2ICF - chains A and B of the 3 polymer chains in the assembly; structure by X-ray diffraction, 4.10 A resolution (low resolution: residue-level contacts below are approximate; hydrogen-bond / salt-bridge calls are withheld).

== Chain A ==
Protein: Complement C3 beta chain
Organism: Homo sapiens
UniProt: P01024 (CO3_HUMAN); residues 1-642 here correspond to UniProt positions 23-664 (UniProt number = residue number + 22)
Sequence (642 residues; numbered 1 to 642; the number before each row is that of its first residue):
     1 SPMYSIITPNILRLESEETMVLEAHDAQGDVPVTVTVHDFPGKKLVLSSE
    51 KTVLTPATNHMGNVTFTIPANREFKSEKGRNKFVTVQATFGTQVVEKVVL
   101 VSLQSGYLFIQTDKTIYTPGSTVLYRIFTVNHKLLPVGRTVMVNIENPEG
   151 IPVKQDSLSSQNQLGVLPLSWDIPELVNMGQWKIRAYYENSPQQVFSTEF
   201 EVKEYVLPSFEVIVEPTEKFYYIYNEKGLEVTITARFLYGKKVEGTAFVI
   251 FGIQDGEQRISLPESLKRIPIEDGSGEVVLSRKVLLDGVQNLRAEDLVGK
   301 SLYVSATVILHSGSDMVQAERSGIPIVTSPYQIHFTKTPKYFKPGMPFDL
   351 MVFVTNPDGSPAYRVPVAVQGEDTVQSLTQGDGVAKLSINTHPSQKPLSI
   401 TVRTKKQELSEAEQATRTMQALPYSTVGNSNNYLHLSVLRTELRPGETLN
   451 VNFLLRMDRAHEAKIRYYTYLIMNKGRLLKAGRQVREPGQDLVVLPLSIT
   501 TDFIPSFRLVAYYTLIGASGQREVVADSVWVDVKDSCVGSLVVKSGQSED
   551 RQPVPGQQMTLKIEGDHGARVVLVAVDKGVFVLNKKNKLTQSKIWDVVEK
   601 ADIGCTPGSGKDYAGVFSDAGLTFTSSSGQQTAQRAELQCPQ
Swiss-Prot annotation at these positions:
  - site: S519, G520 (Microbial infection: Cleavage)
  - modified residue (Phosphoserine): S16, S48, S275, S281
  - glycosylation: N63 (N-linked (GlcNAc...) asparagine)
Cystine bridges: C605-C640
Covalent attachments: N-acetylglucosamine (NAG) linked to N63
Ion coordination: Ca2+: P505, D532, V533, D535

== Chain B ==
Protein: Complement C3 alpha chain
Organism: Homo sapiens
UniProt: P01024 (CO3_HUMAN); residues 727-1641 here correspond to UniProt positions 749-1663 (UniProt number = residue number + 22)
Sequence (915 residues; numbered 727 to 1641; the number before each row is that of its first residue):
   727 SNLDEDIIAEENIVSRSEFPESWLWNVEDLKEPPKNGISTKLMNIFLKDS
   777 ITTWEILAVSMSDKKGICVADPFEVTVMQDFFIDLRLPYSVVRNEQVEIR
   827 AVLYNYRQNQELKVRVELLHNPAFCSLATTKRRHQQTVTIPPKSSLSVPY
   877 VIVPLKTGLQEVEVKAAVYHHFISDGVRKSLKVVPEGIRMNKTVAVRTLD
   927 PERLGREGVQKEDIPPADLSDQVPDTESETRILLQGTPVAQMTEDAVDAE
   977 RLKHLIVTPSGCGEQNMIGMTPTVIAVHYLDETEQWEKFGLEKRQGALEL
  1027 IKKGYTQQLAFRQPSSAFAAFVKRAPSTWLTAYVVKVFSLAVNLIAIDSQ
  1077 VLCGAVKWLILEKQKPDGVFQEDAPVIHQEMIGGLRNNNEKDMALTAFVL
  1127 ISLQEAKDICEEQVNSLPGSITKAGDFLEANYMNLQRSYTVAIAGYALAQ
  1177 MGRLKGPLLNKFLTTAKDKNRWEDPGKQLYNVEATSYALLALLQLKDFDF
  1227 VPPVVRWLNEQRYYGGGYGSTQATFMVFQALAQYQKDAPDHQELNLDVSL
  1277 QLPSRSSKITHRIHWESASLLRSEETKENEGFTVTAEGKGQGTLSVVTMY
  1327 HAKAKDQLTCNKFDLKVTIKPAPETEKRPQDAKNTMILEICTRYRGDQDA
  1377 TMSILDISMMTGFAPDTDDLKQLANGVDRYISKYELDKAFSDRNTLIIYL
  1427 DKVSHSEDDCLAFKVHQYFNVELIQPGAVKVYAYYNLEESCTRFYHPEKE
  1477 DGKLNKLCRDELCRCAEENCFIQKSDDKVTLEERLDKACEPGVDYVYKTR
  1527 LVKVQLSNDFDEYIMAIEQTIKSGSDEVQVGQQRTFISPIKCREALKLEE
  1577 KKHYLMWGLSSDFWGEKPNLSYIIGKDTWVEHWPEEDECQDEENQKQCQD
  1627 LGAFTESMVVFGCPN
Not modelled in the structure: 727-729, 1352-1358, 1501-1502
Modified positions: N917 (glycosylation site)
Swiss-Prot annotation at these positions:
  - region: E1612 to F1637 (Interaction with CFP/properdin)
  - site: R932, E933 (Cleavage), R1281, S1282 (Cleavage), R1298, S1299 (Cleavage), N1641 (Coordinates Mg(2+) for interaction with Complement factor B Bb fragment (CFB))
  - modified residue (Phosphoserine): S946, S1299, S1551
  - glycosylation (N-linked (GlcNAc...) asparagine): N917, N1595
  - cross-link: C988 to Q991 (Isoglutamyl cysteine thioester (Cys-Gln))
Cystine bridges: C1079-C1136, C1336-C1467, C1367-C1436, C1484-C1489, C1615-C1624
Residues lining bound ligands: N-acetylglucosamine (NAG; 2-acetamido-2-deoxy-beta-D-glucopyranose): R915, N917, V1323, M1325

== How chain A and chain B interact ==
Residue-residue contacts - 192 pairs, chain A then chain B:
  F40(A) - L1017(B)
  P41(A) - E1010(B)
  P41(A) - R1020(B)
  E77(A) - E1010(B)
  R80(A) - E1013(B)
  N81(A) - E1013(B)
  F83(A) - E1013(B)
  F83(A) - L1017(B)
  E96(A) - Q1021(B)
  V98(A) - L1017(B)
  Q111(A) - W751(B)
  D113(A) - S748(B)
  D113(A) - W751(B)
  K114(A) - E747(B)
  K114(A) - S748(B)
  P119(A) - Y815(B)
  P119(A) - K908(B)
  L124(A) - W751(B)
  Y125(A) - W751(B)
  R126(A) - W751(B)
  F128(A) - V785(B)
  F128(A) - M787(B)
  L134(A) - G792(B)
  L134(A) - I793(B)
  L135(A) - D789(B)
  L135(A) - K790(B)
  L135(A) - G792(B)
  P136(A) - M787(B)
  P136(A) - S788(B)
  P136(A) - D789(B)
  I151(A) - L1297(B)
  P152(A) - S1295(B)
  P152(A) - L1297(B)
  Q155(A) - S1293(B)
  Q155(A) - A1294(B)
  Q155(A) - S1295(B)
  L164(A) - M787(B)
  G165(A) - M787(B)
  V166(A) - M787(B)
  E175(A) - K908(B)
  L176(A) - M1325(B)
  Y187(A) - A1294(B)
  E204(A) - Y815(B)
  Y205(A) - E747(B)
  Y205(A) - Y815(B)
  V206(A) - L813(B)
  V206(A) - P814(B)
  V206(A) - Y815(B)
  L207(A) - E747(B)
  L207(A) - R812(B)
  S209(A) - D810(B)
  S209(A) - R812(B)
  F237(A) - Y830(B)
  L238(A) - T778(B)
  L238(A) - T779(B)
  Y239(A) - M804(B)
  Y239(A) - F808(B)
  Y239(A) - Y830(B)
  Y239(A) - Y832(B)
  K241(A) - K869(B)
  T246(A) - Y1425(B)
  F248(A) - M1378(B)
  F248(A) - I1380(B)
  F248(A) - Y1425(B)
  F248(A) - Y1460(B)
  L266(A) - M1378(B)
  L266(A) - Y1460(B)
  R268(A) - M1378(B)
  R268(A) - Y1406(B)
  R268(A) - D1427(B)
  T307(A) - Y1460(B)
  I309(A) - Y1458(B)
  H311(A) - S1408(B)
  H311(A) - Y1410(B)
  H311(A) - E1411(B)
  S312(A) - R826(B)
  S312(A) - S873(B)
  S312(A) - T1421(B)
  G313(A) - D1382(B)
  G313(A) - I1423(B)
  S314(A) - V828(B)
  S314(A) - S873(B)
  D315(A) - R812(B)
  M316(A) - L1463(B)
  C537(A) - C794(B)  disulfide
  C537(A) - V795(B)
  V538(A) - K791(B)
  L541(A) - A784(B)
  L541(A) - V785(B)
  L541(A) - S786(B)
  L541(A) - C794(B)
  L541(A) - A796(B)
  V543(A) - A784(B)
  V543(A) - F799(B)
  K544(A) - F799(B)
  S545(A) - F799(B)
  P553(A) - T802(B)
  P553(A) - V803(B)
  P553(A) - M804(B)
  V554(A) - V803(B)
  V554(A) - M804(B)
  P555(A) - R742(B)
  P555(A) - D775(B)
  P555(A) - I777(B)
  P555(A) - V803(B)
  P555(A) - M804(B)
  P555(A) - Q805(B)
  G556(A) - L773(B)
  G556(A) - D775(B)
  Q557(A) - I771(B)
  Q557(A) - L773(B)
  Q558(A) - I771(B)
  Q558(A) - F772(B)
  M559(A) - N770(B)
  M559(A) - I771(B)
  M559(A) - V801(B)
  T560(A) - L768(B)
  T560(A) - M769(B)
  T560(A) - N770(B)
  L561(A) - K767(B)
  L561(A) - L768(B)
  L561(A) - M769(B)
  L561(A) - I771(B)
  L561(A) - I782(B)
  K562(A) - K767(B)
  K562(A) - L768(B)
  I563(A) - S765(B)
  I563(A) - T766(B)
  I563(A) - K767(B)
  E564(A) - S765(B)
  E564(A) - T766(B)
  G565(A) - L756(B)
  G565(A) - I764(B)
  G565(A) - S765(B)
  D566(A) - L756(B)
  D566(A) - K791(B)
  H567(A) - L756(B)
  H567(A) - K757(B)
  H567(A) - E758(B)
  H567(A) - P760(B)
  H567(A) - S765(B)
  A569(A) - D755(B)
  A569(A) - L756(B)
  A569(A) - M787(B)
  A569(A) - S788(B)
  R570(A) - V753(B)
  R570(A) - D755(B)
  R570(A) - V785(B)
  R570(A) - S786(B)
  R570(A) - M787(B)
  V571(A) - N752(B)
  V571(A) - V753(B)
  V571(A) - E754(B)
  V571(A) - L756(B)
  V571(A) - A784(B)
  V571(A) - V785(B)
  V572(A) - N752(B)
  V572(A) - L783(B)
  V572(A) - A784(B)
  V572(A) - V785(B)
  L573(A) - L750(B)
  L573(A) - W751(B)
  L573(A) - N752(B)
  L573(A) - M769(B)
  L573(A) - L783(B)
  L573(A) - A784(B)
  V574(A) - W749(B)
  V574(A) - L750(B)
  V574(A) - W751(B)
  V574(A) - I782(B)
  V574(A) - L783(B)
  A575(A) - S748(B)
  A575(A) - W749(B)
  A575(A) - L750(B)
  A575(A) - E781(B)
  V576(A) - E747(B)
  V576(A) - W780(B)
  V576(A) - E781(B)
  D577(A) - E747(B)
  D577(A) - T778(B)
  D577(A) - T779(B)
  D577(A) - W780(B)
  K578(A) - T779(B)
  K578(A) - E800(B)
  F581(A) - E781(B)
  K588(A) - E781(B)
  L589(A) - L783(B)
  Q591(A) - C794(B)
  Q591(A) - V795(B)
  I594(A) - I793(B)
  Q634(A) - L1017(B)
  Q634(A) - E1018(B)
Other interface residues (no listed pair), chain A (102 interface residues in all): T112, T118, T129, V130, N144, P208, I250, P270, L310, G539, S540, V542, Q552, G568, V580, A636
Other interface residues (no listed pair), chain B (100 interface residues in all): P746, K774, S776, D797, R915, E953, Q961, D1007, W1012, T1377
Cross-chain cystine bridges: C537(A)-C794(B)

== In short ==
102 residues of chain A face 100 of chain B across their interface, with 1 disulfide bond. Bound to chain B:
N-acetylglucosamine. N-acetylglucosamine is covalently linked to N63(A). P505(A), D532(A), V533(A) and D535(A)
coordinate Ca2+.
Here chain A is Complement C3 beta chain and chain B is Complement C3 alpha chain, both from Homo sapiens.
Entry 2ICF (CRIg bound to C3b) was determined by X-ray diffraction together with 2ICC and 2ICE from the same
study.
